Entry 7L1U (electron microscopy, 3.20 A resolution); this record covers chains B and C of the 6 polymer chains in the assembly.

[Chain B]
Molecule: Guanine nucleotide-binding protein G(I)/G(S)/G(T) subunit beta-1
Organism: Homo sapiens
Reference sequence: P62873 (GBB1_HUMAN); residues 2-340 here = UniProt positions 2-340
Amino-acid sequence (349 residues; numbered -8 to 340; the number before each row is that of its first residue; numbers below 1 keep their minus sign (Met-8 is residue -8)):
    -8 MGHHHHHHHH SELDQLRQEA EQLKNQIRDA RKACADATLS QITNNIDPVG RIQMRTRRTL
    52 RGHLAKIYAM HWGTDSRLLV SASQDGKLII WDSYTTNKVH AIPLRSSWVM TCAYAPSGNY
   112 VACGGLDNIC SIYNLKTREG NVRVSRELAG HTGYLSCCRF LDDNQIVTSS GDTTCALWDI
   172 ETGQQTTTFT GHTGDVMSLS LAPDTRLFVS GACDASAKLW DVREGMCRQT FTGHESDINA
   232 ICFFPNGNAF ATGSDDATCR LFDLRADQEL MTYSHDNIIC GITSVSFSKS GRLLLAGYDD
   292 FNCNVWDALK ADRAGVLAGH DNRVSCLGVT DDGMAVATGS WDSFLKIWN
Not modelled in the structure: -8 to 1
Construct notes: initiating methionine (-8); expression tag (-7 to 1)
UniProt features mapped onto this chain:
  - modified residue: Ser2 (N-acetylserine), His266 (Phosphohistidine)
  - natural variant: Leu30 (L30F: In MRD42; uncertain significance), Arg52 (R52G: In MRD42), Gly64 (G64V: In MRD42), Asp76 (D76E: In MRD42; D76G: In MRD42), Gly77 (G77S: In MRD42), Lys78 (K78R: In MRD42), Ile80 (I80N: In MRD42; I80T: In MRD42), His91 (H91R: In MRD42; uncertain significance), Ala92 (A92T: In MRD42), Pro94 (P94S: In MRD42), Leu95 (L95P: In MRD42), Arg96 (R96L: In MRD42), 5 further natural variant entries in UniProt

[Chain C]
Molecule: Guanine nucleotide-binding protein G(I)/G(S)/G(O) subunit gamma-2
Organism: Homo sapiens
Reference sequence: P59768 (GBG2_HUMAN); numbering as in UniProt (aligned over 1-71)
Amino-acid sequence (71 residues; row label = number of the first residue in the row):
     1 MASNNTASIA QARKLVEQLK MEANIDRIKV SKAAADLMAY CEAHAKEDPL LTPVPASENP
    61 FREKKFFSAI L
Not modelled in the structure: 1-4, 63-71
Construct notes: engineered mutation Ser68 (Cys in P59768)
UniProt features mapped onto this chain:
  - modified residue: Ala2 (N-acetylalanine)

[How chain B and chain C interact]
Contacting residue pairs (66; chain B residue first):
  Leu4(B) - Ser8(C)
  Leu4(B) - Ile9(C)  hydrophobic
  Leu7(B) - Ala12(C)
  Leu7(B) - Arg13(C)
  Leu7(B) - Val16(C)
  Ala11(B) - Leu15(C)  hydrophobic
  Ala11(B) - Val16(C)  hydrophobic
  Ala11(B) - Leu19(C)
  Leu14(B) - Val16(C)
  Leu14(B) - Lys20(C)
  Lys15(B) - Leu19(C)
  Ile18(B) - Ala23(C)  hydrophobic
  Ala21(B) - Arg27(C)
  Cys25(B) - Arg27(C)
  Cys25(B) - Lys29(C)
  Cys25(B) - Val30(C)  hydrogen bond (backbone-backbone)
  Ala26(B) - Val30(C)  hydrophobic
  Asp27(B) - Lys29(C)  salt bridge
  Ala28(B) - Val30(C)
  Leu30(B) - Ala34(C)  hydrophobic
  Ile33(B) - Ser31(C)
  Ile33(B) - Ala34(C)  hydrophobic
  Ile37(B) - Met38(C)  hydrophobic
  Val40(B) - Leu51(C)  hydrophobic
  Met45(B) - Leu50(C)  hydrophobic
  Arg48(B) - Phe61(C)
  Arg49(B) - Phe61(C)  hydrogen bond (side chain-backbone)
  Ser84(B) - Phe61(C)
  Tyr85(B) - Pro60(C)
  Tyr85(B) - Phe61(C)  hydrophobic
  Lys209(B) - Glu22(C)  salt bridge
  Cys218(B) - Gln18(C)  hydrogen bond (backbone-side chain)
  Cys218(B) - Met21(C)
  Arg219(B) - Glu22(C)
  Gln220(B) - Ile25(C)
  Thr221(B) - Glu22(C)
  Phe235(B) - Tyr40(C)  hydrophobic
  Phe235(B) - Cys41(C)  hydrophobic
  Pro236(B) - Tyr40(C)
  Leu252(B) - Leu37(C)  hydrophobic
  Arg256(B) - Arg27(C)
  Arg256(B) - Ile28(C)
  Ala257(B) - Ile28(C)
  Ala257(B) - Val30(C)  hydrophobic
  Asp258(B) - Ile25(C)
  Asp258(B) - Arg27(C)  salt bridge
  Gln259(B) - Val30(C)
  Leu261(B) - Val30(C)  hydrophobic
  Ser279(B) - Asp48(C)  hydrogen bond
  Lys280(B) - Glu47(C)
  Lys280(B) - Asp48(C)
  Ser281(B) - Tyr40(C)
  Ser281(B) - Cys41(C)
  Ser281(B) - His44(C)  hydrogen bond (side chain-backbone)
  Ser281(B) - Asp48(C)  hydrogen bond
  Gly282(B) - Cys41(C)  hydrogen bond (backbone-side chain)
  Leu300(B) - Cys41(C)  hydrophobic
  Asp323(B) - Pro49(C)
  Gly324(B) - Pro49(C)
  Gly324(B) - Leu50(C)
  Met325(B) - Pro49(C)  hydrophobic
  Met325(B) - Pro60(C)
  Ala326(B) - Phe61(C)  hydrophobic
  Val327(B) - Leu50(C)  hydrophobic
  Ile338(B) - Phe61(C)  hydrophobic
  Asn340(B) - Asn59(C)  hydrogen bond
Other interface residues (no listed pair), chain B (57 interface residues in all): Arg22, Thr29, Thr34, Trp63, Thr181, Gly182, Met217, Asn237, Ala240, Arg283, Leu284, Trp339
Other interface residues (no listed pair), chain C (38 interface residues in all): Lys14, Asp26, Ala33, Ala45, Glu58, Arg62

[Overview]
57 residues of chain B and 38 residues of chain C are in contact, with 8 hydrogen bonds and 3 salt bridges.
Polar pairs include Asp27(B)-Lys29(C), Lys209(B)-Glu22(C) and Asp258(B)-Arg27(C).
Chain B is Guanine nucleotide-binding protein G(I)/G(S)/G(T) subunit beta-1 and chain C is Guanine
nucleotide-binding protein G(I)/G(S)/G(O) subunit gamma-2, both from Homo sapiens; the structure, Orexin
Receptor 2 (OX2R) in Complex with G Protein and Natural Peptide-Agonist Orexin B (OxB), was determined by
electron microscopy together with 7L1V from the same study.
